PDB entry 8TYS | X-ray diffraction, 2.90 A resolution | chains A and C of the 6 polymer chains in the assembly

== Chain A (and C) ==
Name: Collagen alpha-1(IV) chain
Organism: Drosophila melanogaster
Notes: chain C of this document is another copy of the same molecule, construct and numbering; everything in this record applies to it too
UniProt: P08120 (CO4A1_DROME); residues 0-229 here correspond to UniProt positions 1550-1779 (UniProt number = residue number + 1550)
Chain sequence (230 residues; row label = number of the first residue in the row; numbering starts at 0):
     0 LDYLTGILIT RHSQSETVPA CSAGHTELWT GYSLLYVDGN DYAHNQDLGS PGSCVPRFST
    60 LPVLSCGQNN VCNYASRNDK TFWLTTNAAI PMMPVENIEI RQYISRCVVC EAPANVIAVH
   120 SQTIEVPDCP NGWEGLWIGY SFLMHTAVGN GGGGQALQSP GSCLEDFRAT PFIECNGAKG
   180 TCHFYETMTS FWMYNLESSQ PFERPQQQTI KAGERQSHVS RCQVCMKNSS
Not modelled in the structure: 0-4, 228-229 (chain C: 0-1, 228-229)
Disulfides: Cys20-Cys109, Cys53-Cys106, Cys65-Cys71, Cys128-Cys224, Cys162-Cys221, Cys174-Cys181
Reported in the primary citation:
  - binding site for chloride ion: Ala74 to Asp78
  - Ca2+ coordination: Asp40

== How chain A and chain C interact ==
Residue-residue contacts (94; chain A residue first):
  Gly5(A) - Asn114(C)  hydrogen bond (backbone-side chain)
  Gly5(A) - Trp132(C)
  Gly5(A) - Lys226(C)
  Ile6(A) - Asn114(C)
  Leu7(A) - Ile116(C)  hydrophobic
  Leu7(A) - Trp132(C)  hydrophobic
  Leu27(A) - Pro129(C)  hydrophobic
  Gly38(A) - Met143(C)
  Gly38(A) - Thr145(C)
  Asn39(A) - Thr145(C)  hydrogen bond
  Asn39(A) - Thr188(C)  hydrogen bond
  Asn39(A) - Phe190(C)
  Tyr41(A) - Met143(C)
  Tyr41(A) - Thr145(C)
  Tyr41(A) - Gly151(C)
  Tyr41(A) - Gly152(C)  hydrogen bond (side chain-backbone)
  His43(A) - Leu142(C)
  His43(A) - Met143(C)
  His43(A) - Gly153(C)
  His43(A) - Gln154(C)  hydrogen bond (side chain-backbone)
  Gln45(A) - Leu142(C)
  Gln45(A) - Gln154(C)  hydrogen bond (side chain-backbone)
  Gln45(A) - Ala155(C)
  Gln45(A) - Leu156(C)  hydrogen bond (side chain-backbone)
  Ser49(A) - Gln157(C)  hydrogen bond
  Pro50(A) - Gln157(C)
  Gly51(A) - Leu156(C)
  Gly51(A) - Gln157(C)  hydrogen bond (backbone-side chain)
  Val54(A) - Leu156(C)  hydrophobic
  Pro55(A) - Gln121(C)
  Arg56(A) - Gln121(C)  hydrogen bond (backbone-side chain)
  Arg56(A) - Leu195(C)  hydrogen bond (side chain-backbone)
  Arg56(A) - Ser198(C)  hydrogen bond (side chain-backbone)
  Phe57(A) - Pro200(C)
  Phe57(A) - Phe201(C)  hydrophobic
  Ser58(A) - Leu195(C)
  Ser58(A) - Pro200(C)
  Thr59(A) - Pro204(C)
  Pro61(A) - Met192(C)
  Pro61(A) - Tyr193(C)  hydrogen bond (backbone-backbone)
  Val62(A) - Leu142(C)  hydrophobic
  Val62(A) - Trp191(C)
  Val62(A) - Tyr193(C)
  Leu63(A) - Ser189(C)
  Leu63(A) - Phe190(C)
  Leu63(A) - Trp191(C)  hydrogen bond (backbone-backbone)
  Leu63(A) - Tyr193(C)  hydrophobic
  Ser64(A) - Thr188(C)
  Ser64(A) - Ser189(C)
  Ser64(A) - Phe190(C)
  Cys65(A) - Thr188(C)
  Cys65(A) - Ser189(C)  hydrogen bond (backbone-backbone)
  Cys65(A) - Trp191(C)
  Gly66(A) - Ala168(C)
  Gln67(A) - Ala168(C)
  Gln67(A) - Thr169(C)
  Gln67(A) - Phe183(C)
  Gln67(A) - Tyr184(C)
  Gln67(A) - Glu185(C)
  Gln67(A) - Met187(C)
  Asn68(A) - Glu185(C)
  Asn69(A) - Ala168(C)
  Asn69(A) - Ala211(C)
  Asn69(A) - Arg214(C)  hydrogen bond (backbone-side chain)
  Val70(A) - Thr208(C)
  Val70(A) - Ile209(C)
  Val70(A) - Lys210(C)
  Val70(A) - Arg214(C)
  Cys71(A) - Thr208(C)
  Cys71(A) - Ile209(C)  hydrogen bond (backbone-backbone)
  Cys71(A) - Arg214(C)
  Asn72(A) - Gln207(C)
  Asn72(A) - Thr208(C)  hydrogen bond
  Tyr73(A) - Tyr193(C)  hydrophobic
  Tyr73(A) - Leu195(C)
  Tyr73(A) - Pro204(C)
  Tyr73(A) - Gln205(C)
  Tyr73(A) - Gln206(C)
  Tyr73(A) - Gln207(C)  hydrogen bond (backbone-backbone)
  Ala74(A) - Pro204(C)  hydrophobic
  Ala74(A) - Gln206(C)
  Ser75(A) - Gln206(C)  hydrogen bond
  Ser75(A) - Gln207(C)
  Asp78(A) - Phe190(C)
  Asn96(A) - Phe201(C)
  Ile97(A) - Phe201(C)  hydrophobic
  Ile99(A) - Phe201(C)  hydrophobic
  Arg100(A) - Phe201(C)
  Glu110(A) - Lys226(C)  salt bridge
  Gly176(A) - Pro204(C)
  Ala177(A) - Arg203(C)
  Ala177(A) - Pro204(C)
  Lys178(A) - Arg203(C)
  Gly179(A) - Pro204(C)
Also at the interface, not in a pair above, chain A (48 interface residues in all): Trp28, Tyr31, Leu33, Val36, Leu60
Also at the interface, not in a pair above, chain C (52 interface residues in all): Ala42, Asn44, Val118, His119, Thr122, Asn149, Gly150, Phe166, His217, Val218

== Summary ==
48 residues of chain A and 52 residues of chain C are in contact, with 20 hydrogen bonds and 1 salt bridge.
Polar pairs include Glu110(A)-Lys226(C), Gly5(A)-Asn114(C) and Asn39(A)-Thr145(C). From the paper: a binding
site for chloride ion at Ala74(A); Ca2+ coordination by Asp40(A).
Chain A and chain C are both Collagen alpha-1(IV) chain (Drosophila melanogaster); the structure, Adaptive
mechanism of collagen IV scaffold assembly in Drosophila: crystal structure of tissue-extracted NC1 hexamer,
was determined by X-ray diffraction.
